Entry 4JFJ (X-ray diffraction, 1.08 A resolution); this record covers chain A.

[Chain A]
Protein: Peptidyl-prolyl cis-trans isomerase FKBP5
Source organism: Homo sapiens
Notes: EC 5.2.1.8
UniProtKB: Q13451 (FKBP5_HUMAN); residues 16-140 here = UniProt positions 16-140
Sequence (128 residues; numbered 13 to 140; the number before each row is that of its first residue):
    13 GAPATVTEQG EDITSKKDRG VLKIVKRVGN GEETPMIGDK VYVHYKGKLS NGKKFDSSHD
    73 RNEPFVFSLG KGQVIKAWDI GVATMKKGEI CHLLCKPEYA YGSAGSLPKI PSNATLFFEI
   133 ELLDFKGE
Differences from the reference sequence: expression tag (13-15); engineered mutation T19 (Ala in Q13451)
Residues lining bound ligands: 1KU ((1S,6R)-10-(1,3-benzothiazol-6-ylsulfonyl)-3-[2-(3,4-dimethoxyphenoxy)ethyl]-3,10-diazabicyclo[4.3.1]decan-2-one): Y57, F67, D68, F77, G84, Q85, V86, I87, W90, A112, Y113, S118, L119, P120, K121, I122, F130
Curated features (UniProtKB/Swiss-Prot):
  - modified residue: K28 (N6-acetyllysine)
  - mutagenesis: K28 (K28Q: Mimics acetylation; impaired interaction with AKT1 and PHLPP1; when associated with Q-155; K28R: Decreased acetylation; promotes interaction with AKT1 and PHLPP1; when associated with R-155)

[Summary]
Chain A binds compound 1KU. Curated annotation (UniProt) lists one mutagenesis site.
Chain A is Peptidyl-prolyl cis-trans isomerase FKBP5 (Homo sapiens); the structure, Increasing the Efficiency
Efficiency of Ligands for the FK506-Binding Protein 51 by Conformational Control: Complex of ..., was
determined by X-ray diffraction (same publication as 4JFI, 4JFK, 4JFL and 4JFM).
